Entry 7ZXO (electron microscopy, 2.50 A resolution); this record covers chains A and B of the 12 polymer chains in the assembly.

== Chain A (and B) ==
Name: Gap junction beta-1 protein
Source organism: Homo sapiens
Notes: chain B of this document is another copy of the same molecule, construct and numbering; everything in this record applies to it too
UniProtKB: P08034 (CXB1_HUMAN); residues 1-283 here = UniProt positions 1-283
Amino-acid sequence (283 residues; row label = number of the first residue in the row):
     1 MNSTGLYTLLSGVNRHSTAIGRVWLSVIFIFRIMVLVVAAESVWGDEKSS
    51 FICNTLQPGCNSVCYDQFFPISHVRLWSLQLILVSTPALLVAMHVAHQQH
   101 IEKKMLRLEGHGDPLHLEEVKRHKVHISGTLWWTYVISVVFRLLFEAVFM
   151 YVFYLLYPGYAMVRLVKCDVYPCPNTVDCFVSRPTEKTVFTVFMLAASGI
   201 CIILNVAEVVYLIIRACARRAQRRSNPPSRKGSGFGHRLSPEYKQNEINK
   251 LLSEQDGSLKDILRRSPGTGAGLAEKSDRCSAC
Disordered / not traced: 1-15, 104-128, 218-283
Cystine bridges: C53-C179, C60-C173, C64-C168
Differences from the reference sequence: variant S3 (Trp in P08034)
What the authors report for this chain:
  - mutagenesis - R22G: unchanged localization
  - disease-associated variants - R22G (citing earlier work)

== Chain A / chain B interface ==
Residue-residue contacts - 39 pairs, chain A then chain B:
  A19(A) - H97(B)
  R22(A) - H97(B)  hydrogen bond
  V23(A) - L90(B)  hydrophobic
  V23(A) - M93(B)
  W24(A) - L90(B)  hydrophobic
  V27(A) - L90(B)  hydrophobic
  F31(A) - I82(B)  hydrophobic
  F31(A) - L83(B)  hydrophobic
  M34(A) - I82(B)  hydrophobic
  S42(A) - R75(B)  hydrogen bond
  V43(A) - R75(B)
  D46(A) - K48(B)
  S50(A) - K48(B)
  I52(A) - G59(B)
  N54(A) - P58(B)
  R164(A) - D66(B)  salt bridge
  R164(A) - Q67(B)  hydrogen bond
  R164(A) - V170(B)
  L165(A) - Y171(B)  hydrophobic
  F180(A) - P58(B)
  F180(A) - G59(B)
  F180(A) - S62(B)
  F180(A) - V63(B)  hydrophobic
  F180(A) - P172(B)  hydrophobic
  S182(A) - K48(B)  hydrogen bond
  R183(A) - E47(B)  salt bridge
  R183(A) - K48(B)
  R183(A) - Y65(B)  hydrogen bond
  R183(A) - D66(B)
  R183(A) - R75(B)
  P184(A) - D66(B)
  T185(A) - D66(B)  hydrogen bond
  T185(A) - P70(B)
  E186(A) - P70(B)  hydrogen bond (backbone-backbone)
  E186(A) - I71(B)
  E186(A) - S72(B)  hydrogen bond (side chain-backbone)
  E186(A) - R75(B)  salt bridge
  F190(A) - R75(B)
  F193(A) - L79(B)  hydrophobic
Other interface residues (no listed pair), chain A (30 interface residues in all): H16, T18, S26, I30, V35, V38, V189
Other interface residues (no listed pair), chain B (29 interface residues in all): Q57, S78, S85, T86, L89, H94, H100

== In short ==
The interface between chain A and chain B involves 30 residues on one side and 29 on the other; the contacts
include 8 hydrogen bonds and 3 salt bridges. Among the polar pairs are R164(A)-D66(B), R183(A)-E47(B) and
E186(A)-R75(B). From the paper: R22G of chain A leaves localization unchanged.
Both chains are Gap junction beta-1 protein (Homo sapiens). Entry 7ZXO (cryo-EM structure of Connexin 32 gap
junction channel) was determined by electron microscopy (same publication as 7ZXM, 7ZXN, 7ZXP, 7ZXQ and 7ZXT).
